PDB entry 6QLD | electron microscopy, 4.15 A resolution (low resolution: residue-level contacts below are approximate; hydrogen-bond / salt-bridge calls are withheld) | chains G and a of the 22 polymer chains in the assembly

Chain G:
Molecule: 124-nt DNA strand
Organism: Escherichia coli
Sequence (124 nucleotides; each row starts with the number of its first residue):
     2 TCGAGAATCC CGGTGCCGAG GCCGCTCAAT TGGTCGTAGA CAGCTCTAGC ACCGCTTAAA
    62 CGCACGTACG CGCTGTCCCC CGCGTTTTAA CCGCCAAGGG GATTACTCCC TAGTCTCCAG
   122 GCAC

Chain a:
Name: Histone H3-like centromeric protein CSE4
Organism: Saccharomyces cerevisiae (strain ATCC 204508 / S288c)
Reference sequence: P36012 (CENPA_YEAST); numbering as in UniProt (aligned over 137-226)
Chain sequence (90 residues; each row starts with the number of its first residue):
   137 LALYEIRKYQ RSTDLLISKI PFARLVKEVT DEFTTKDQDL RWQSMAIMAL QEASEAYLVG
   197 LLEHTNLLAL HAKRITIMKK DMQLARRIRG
Not modelled in the structure: 171-173
UniProt features mapped onto this chain:
  - mutagenesis: Leu176 (L176S: In CSE4-102; impairs nuclear division by disrupting the core centromere structure; when associated with T-218), Leu194 (L194Q: In CSE4-111; impairs nuclear division by disrupting the core centromere structure), Leu197 (L197S: In CSE4-110; impairs nuclear division by disrupting the core centromere structure), Met218 (M218T: In CSE4-102; impairs nuclear division by disrupting the core centromere structure; when associated with S-176)

Interface between chain G and chain a:
Residue-residue contacts - 13 pairs, chain G then chain a:
  DA49(G) - Arg177(a)
  DG50(G) - Arg177(a)
  DG50(G) - Trp178(a)
  DG50(G) - Gln179(a)
  DG50(G) - Ser180(a)
  DC51(G) - Lys163(a)
  DC70(G) - Ile211(a)
  DG71(G) - Lys209(a)
  DG71(G) - Arg210(a)
  DG71(G) - Ile211(a)
  DG71(G) - Thr212(a)
  DG71(G) - Met214(a)
  DC72(G) - Arg210(a)

In short:
6 residues of chain G and 10 residues of chain a are in contact. From UniProt: 4 mutagenesis sites on chain a.
Chain G is a 124-nt DNA strand (Escherichia coli) and chain a is Histone H3-like centromeric protein CSE4
(Saccharomyces cerevisiae (strain ATCC 204508 / S288c)); the structure, Structure of inner kinetochore
CCAN-Cenp-A complex, was determined by electron microscopy, deposited together with 6QLE and 6QLF.
